Entry 1TBQ (X-ray diffraction, 3.10 A resolution); this record covers chains L and H of the 3 polymer chains in the assembly.

Chain L:
Name: Thrombin
Organism: Bos taurus
Notes: EC 3.4.21.5
UniProt: P00735 (THRB_BOVIN); aligned to UniProt positions 318-331 over residues 1-14 (the alignment contains insertions or deletions, so no single offset holds)
Chain sequence (49 residues; numbered 1 to 15 plus 34 insertion-coded residues; the number before each row is that of its first residue; a row labelled like 14A-14M holds insertion residues (14A, then the next letters in order)):
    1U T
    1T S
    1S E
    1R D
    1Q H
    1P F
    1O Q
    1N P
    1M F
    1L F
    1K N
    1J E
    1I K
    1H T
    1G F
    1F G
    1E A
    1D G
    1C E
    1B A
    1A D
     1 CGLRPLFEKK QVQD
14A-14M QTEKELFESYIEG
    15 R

Chain H:
Name: Thrombin
Organism: Bos taurus
Notes: EC 3.4.21.5
UniProt: P00735 (THRB_BOVIN); the construct lacks a stretch of the UniProt sequence, so the offset changes along the chain: 16-37 = UniProt 367-388; 38-60 = UniProt 390-412; 61-77 = UniProt 422-438; 78-97 = UniProt 440-459; 7 more segments
Chain sequence (259 residues; numbered 16 to 247 plus 28 insertion-coded residues; 1 number in that range is skipped by the numbering (no residue carries it; nothing is unmodelled there); the number before each row is that of its first residue; a row labelled like 60A-60I holds insertion residues (60A, then the next letters in order)):
    16 IVEGQDAEVG LSPWQVMLFR KS
   37A P
    38 QELLCGASLI SDRWVLTAAH CLL
60A-60I YPPWDKNFT
    61 VDDLLVRIGK HSRTRYE
   77A R
    78 KVEKISMLDK IYIHPRYNWK
   97A E
    98 NLDRDIALLK LKRPIELSDY IHPVCLPDKQ TA
129A-129C AKL
   130 LHAGFKGRVT GWGNRRETWT
149A-149E TSVAE
   150 VQPSVLQVVN LPLVERPVCK ASTRIRITDN MFCA
  184A G
   184 YKP
186A-186D GEGK
   187 RGDACEGDSG GPFVMKSP
204A-204B YN
   205 NRWYQMGIVS WGE
   219 GC
  221A D
   221 RDGKYGFYTH VFRLKKWIQK VIDRLGS
Disulfide bonds: Cys42-Cys58, Cys168-Cys182, Cys191-Cys220
Swiss-Prot annotation at these positions:
  - region: Ala183 to Val200 (High affinity receptor-binding region which is also known as the TP508 peptide)
  - active site (Charge relay system): His57, Asp102, Ser195
  - glycosylation: Asn60G (N-linked (GlcNAc...) asparagine)

Interface between chain L and chain H:
Disulfides between the chains: Cys1(L)-Cys122(H)
Residue-residue contacts (92; chain L residue first):
  Cys1(L) - Pro120(H)
  Cys1(L) - Val121(H)
  Cys1(L) - Cys122(H)  disulfide
  Cys1(L) - Arg206(H)  hydrogen bond (backbone-side chain)
  Asp1A(L) - His119(H)  salt bridge
  Asp1A(L) - Arg206(H)
  Ala1B(L) - Arg206(H)  hydrogen bond (backbone-side chain)
  Gly1D(L) - Pro120(H)
  Ala1E(L) - Ser48(H)
  Ala1E(L) - Asp49(H)  hydrogen bond (backbone-backbone)
  Gly1F(L) - Asp49(H)
  Gly1F(L) - Arg50(H)
  Phe1G(L) - Ile47(H)
  Phe1G(L) - Ser48(H)  hydrogen bond (backbone-side chain)
  Phe1G(L) - Arg50(H)
  Phe1G(L) - Trp51(H)
  Phe1G(L) - Ile242(H)  hydrophobic
  Thr1H(L) - Trp51(H)  hydrogen bond (backbone-side chain)
  Thr1H(L) - Ile242(H)
  Thr1H(L) - Asp243(H)  hydrogen bond
  Thr1H(L) - Gly246(H)
  Thr1H(L) - Ser247(H)
  Lys1I(L) - Arg50(H)
  Asn1K(L) - Asp243(H)
  Phe1L(L) - Leu123(H)  hydrophobic
  Phe1L(L) - Ile238(H)  hydrophobic
  Phe1L(L) - Gln239(H)
  Phe1L(L) - Ile242(H)  hydrophobic
  Phe1M(L) - Lys235(H)
  Phe1M(L) - Gln239(H)
  Gln1O(L) - Asp125(H)  hydrogen bond
  Phe1P(L) - Cys122(H)  hydrophobic
  Phe1P(L) - Arg206(H)
  Phe1P(L) - Tyr208(H)
  His1Q(L) - Arg206(H)
  Gly2(L) - Pro120(H)  hydrogen bond (backbone-backbone)
  Gly2(L) - Cys122(H)
  Gly2(L) - Arg206(H)
  Gly2(L) - Trp207(H)  hydrogen bond (backbone-backbone)
  Leu3(L) - His119(H)
  Leu3(L) - Asn205(H)
  Leu3(L) - Arg206(H)
  Arg4(L) - Gly25(H)
  Arg4(L) - Leu26(H)  hydrogen bond (side chain-backbone)
  Arg4(L) - Pro28(H)
  Arg4(L) - Trp29(H)
  Arg4(L) - Arg137(H)
  Arg4(L) - Trp207(H)
  Pro5(L) - Ser115(H)
  Pro5(L) - Asp116(H)
  Pro5(L) - His119(H)
  Leu6(L) - Val24(H)
  Leu6(L) - Asp116(H)
  Leu6(L) - Tyr117(H)  hydrophobic
  Phe7(L) - Glu23(H)
  Phe7(L) - Val24(H)
  Phe7(L) - Gly25(H)
  Phe7(L) - Leu26(H)  hydrophobic
  Glu8(L) - Lys202(H)  salt bridge
  Glu8(L) - Asn205(H)
  Glu8(L) - Trp207(H)  hydrogen bond
  Asp14(L) - Glu23(H)
  Asp14(L) - Leu26(H)
  Asp14(L) - Arg137(H)  salt bridge
  Gln14A(L) - Glu23(H)  hydrogen bond (backbone-side chain)
  Thr14B(L) - Gln20(H)
  Thr14B(L) - Arg137(H)
  Thr14B(L) - Asn159(H)  hydrogen bond
  Glu14C(L) - Arg137(H)
  Glu14C(L) - Lys202(H)  salt bridge
  Glu14C(L) - Trp207(H)
  Glu14E(L) - Lys135(H)  salt bridge
  Glu14E(L) - Asn159(H)
  Glu14E(L) - Tyr184(H)
  Leu14F(L) - Lys135(H)
  Leu14F(L) - Asn159(H)
  Leu14F(L) - Trp207(H)  hydrophobic
  Phe14G(L) - Lys202(H)
  Ser14I(L) - Gly133(H)
  Ser14I(L) - Phe134(H)
  Ser14I(L) - Lys135(H)  hydrogen bond (side chain-backbone)
  Tyr14J(L) - Phe134(H)  hydrophobic
  Tyr14J(L) - Met201(H)
  Tyr14J(L) - Lys202(H)  hydrogen bond (side chain-backbone)
  Tyr14J(L) - Pro204(H)  hydrophobic
  Ile14K(L) - Phe134(H)
  Gly14M(L) - Ala132(H)
  Gly14M(L) - Gly133(H)
  Gly14M(L) - Phe134(H)
  Arg15(L) - Lys129B(H)
  Arg15(L) - His131(H)
  Arg15(L) - Phe134(H)
Also at the interface, not in a pair above, chain L (37 interface residues in all): Glu1C, Glu1J, Lys9
Also at the interface, not in a pair above, chain H (48 interface residues in all): Leu114, Leu129C, Gly136, Leu245

In short:
The interface between chain L and chain H involves 37 residues on one side and 48 on the other, with 1
disulfide bond, 15 hydrogen bonds and 5 salt bridges. Polar pairs include Asp1A(L)-His119(H),
Glu8(L)-Lys202(H) and Glu14E(L)-Lys135(H). UniProt lists 3 active-site residues on chain H.
Here chain L is Thrombin and chain H is Thrombin, both from Bos taurus. Entry 1TBQ (Crystal structure of
insect derived double domain kazal inhibitor rhodniin in complex with thrombin) was determined by X-ray
diffraction together with 1TBR from the same study.
